PDB entry 5LTX | X-ray diffraction, 2.02 A resolution | chain A

[Chain A]
Name: Chemotaxis protein
Source organism: Pseudomonas aeruginosa
Notes: fragment: ligand binding domain
UniProtKB: A0A0H0Z019 (A0A0H0Z019_PSEAI); residue numbers follow UniProt; this construct covers 30-278
Amino-acid sequence (270 residues; numbered 9 to 278; the number before each row is that of its first residue):
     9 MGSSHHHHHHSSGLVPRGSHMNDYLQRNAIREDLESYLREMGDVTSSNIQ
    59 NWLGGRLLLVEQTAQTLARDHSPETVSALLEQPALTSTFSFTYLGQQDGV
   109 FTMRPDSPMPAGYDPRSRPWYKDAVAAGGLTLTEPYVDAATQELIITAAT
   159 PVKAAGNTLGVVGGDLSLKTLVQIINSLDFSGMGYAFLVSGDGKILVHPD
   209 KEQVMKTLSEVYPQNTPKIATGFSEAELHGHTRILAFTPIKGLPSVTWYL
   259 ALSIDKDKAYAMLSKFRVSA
Disordered / not traced: 9-29, 273-278
Construct notes: initiating methionine (9); expression tag (10-29)
Residues lining bound ligands: methionine (MET): Tyr-101, Phe-109, Met-111, Met-117, Tyr-121, Arg-126, Trp-128, Tyr-144, Asp-146, Ala-147, Ala-148, Ile-153, Thr-155, Asp-173
Reported in the primary citation:
  - binding site for methionine: Tyr-101
  - binding site for methionine: Arg-126 (from molecular simulation)

[Overview]
Ligands of chain A: methionine. From the paper: a binding site for methionine at Tyr-101 and Arg-126.
Chain A is Chemotaxis protein (Pseudomonas aeruginosa); the structure, Ligand binding domain of pseudomonas
aeruginosa PAO1 amino acid chemoreceptor pcta in complex with L-met, was determined by X-ray diffraction (same
publication as 5LT9, 5LTO, 5LTV, 5T7M and 5T65).
